6WWE - chains A and B of the 3 polymer chains in the assembly; structure by electron microscopy, 3.90 A resolution.

== Chain A ==
Name: Tubulin alpha-1B chain
Organism: Sus scrofa
Reference sequence: Q2XVP4 (TBA1B_PIG); residues 1-451 here = UniProt positions 1-451
Sequence (451 residues; each row starts with the number of its first residue):
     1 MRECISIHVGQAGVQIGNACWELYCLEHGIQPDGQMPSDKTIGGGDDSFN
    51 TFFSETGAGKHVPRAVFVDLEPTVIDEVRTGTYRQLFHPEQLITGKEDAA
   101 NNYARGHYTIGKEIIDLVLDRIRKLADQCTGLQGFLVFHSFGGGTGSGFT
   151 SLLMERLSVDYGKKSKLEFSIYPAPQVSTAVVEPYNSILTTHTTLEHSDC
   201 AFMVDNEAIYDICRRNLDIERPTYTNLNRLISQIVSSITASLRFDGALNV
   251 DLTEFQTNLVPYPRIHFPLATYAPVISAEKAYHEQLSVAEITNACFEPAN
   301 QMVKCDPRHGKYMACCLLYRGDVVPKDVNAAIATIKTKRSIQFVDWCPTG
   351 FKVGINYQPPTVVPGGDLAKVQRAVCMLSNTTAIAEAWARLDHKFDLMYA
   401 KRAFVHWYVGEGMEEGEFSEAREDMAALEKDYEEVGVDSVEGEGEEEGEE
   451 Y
Disordered / not traced: 442-451
Metal / ion sites: Mg2+: E71, D98 (together with GTP)
Small-molecule neighbours: GTP (guanosine-5'-triphosphate): G10, Q11, A12, Q15, I16, D69, E71, D98, A99, A100, N101, S140, G143, G144, T145, I171, T179, N206, Y224, N228
Swiss-Prot annotation at these positions:
  - motif: M1 to C4 (MREC motif)
  - active site: E254
  - binding site (GTP): G10, Q11, A12, Q15, E71, A99, S140, G143, G144, T145, G146, T179, E183, N206, Y224, N228, L252
  - binding site (Mg(2+)): E71
  - site: Y451 (Involved in polymerization)
  - modified residue: K40 (N6,N6,N6-trimethyllysine), S48 (Phosphoserine), S232 (Phosphoserine), Y282 (3'-nitrotyrosine), R339 (Omega-N-methylarginine), S439 (Phosphoserine), E443 (5-glutamyl polyglutamate), E445 (5-glutamyl polyglutamate), Y451 (3'-nitrotyrosine)
  - cross-link (Glycyl lysine isopeptide (Lys-Gly)): K326 (interchain with G-Cter in ubiquitin), K370 (interchain with G-Cter in ubiquitin)

== Chain B ==
Name: Tubulin beta-2B chain
Organism: Sus scrofa
Reference sequence: A0A287AGU7 (A0A287AGU7_PIG); residues 1-445 here = UniProt positions 1-445
Sequence (445 residues; row label = number of the first residue in the row):
     1 MREIVHIQAGQCGNQIGAKFWEVISDEHGIDPTGSYHGDSDLQLERINVY
    51 YNEATGNKYVPRAILVDLEPGTMDSVRSGPFGQIFRPDNFVFGQSGAGNN
   101 WAKGHYTEGAELVDSVLDVVRKESESCDCLQGFQLTHSLGGGTGSGMGTL
   151 LISKIREEYPDRIMNTFSVMPSPKVSDTVVEPYNATLSVHQLVENTDETY
   201 CIDNEALYDICFRTLKLTTPTYGDLNHLVSATMSGVTTCLRFPGQLNADL
   251 RKLAVNMVPFPRLHFFMPGFAPLTSRGSQQYRALTVPELTQQMFDSKNMM
   301 AACDPRHGRYLTVAAIFRGRMSMKEVDEQMLNVQNKNSSYFVEWIPNNVK
   351 TAVCDIPPRGLKMSATFIGNSTAIQELFKRISEQFTAMFRRKAFLHWYTG
   401 EGMDEMEFTEAESNMNDLVSEYQQYQDATADEQGEFEEEEGEDEA
Disordered / not traced: 432-445
Small-molecule neighbours:
  - GDP (guanosine-5'-diphosphate): G10, Q11, C12, Q15, E69, N99, S138, L139, G140, G141, G142, T143, G144, T178, N204, Y222, N226
  - GTP (guanosine-5'-triphosphate): L246, N247, K252
  - taxol (TA1): E22, V23, D26, E27, L215, L217, D224, H227, L228, A231, S234, F270, P272, L273, T274, R276, Q279, R318, P358, R359, G360, L361

== How chain A and chain B interact ==
Residue-residue contacts (69):
  Q11(A) with G244(B), hydrogen bond (side chain-backbone); Q245(B), hydrogen bond (side chain-backbone); L246(B); N247(B), hydrogen bond (side chain-backbone)
  P72(A) with M1(B), hydrophobic; R2(B); R46(B)
  T73(A) with R2(B), hydrogen bond; C239(B); L240(B); F242(B); P243(B); N247(B)
  V74(A) with N247(B)
  D76(A) with E45(B); R46(B), salt bridge
  E77(A) with P243(B)
  K96(A) with M1(B); R2(B); C129(B)
  E97(A) with R251(B), salt bridge
  D98(A) with D249(B); K252(B)
  A100(A) with R251(B); K252(B)
  N101(A) with K252(B); N256(B), hydrogen bond; K350(B)
  R105(A) with R251(B)
  Q176(A) with L331(B); N347(B), hydrogen bond (backbone-side chain)
  V177(A) with D327(B); L331(B), hydrophobic
  S178(A) with N347(B)
  T179(A) with L246(B); K350(B); T351(B)
  A180(A) with V349(B); K350(B)
  V181(A) with N256(B); V349(B); K350(B)
  V182(A) with N256(B)
  Y210(A) with M323(B); K324(B); D327(B)
  R221(A) with S322(B); E325(B), salt bridge
  P222(A) with S322(B), hydrogen bond (backbone-side chain); M323(B); K324(B)
  T223(A) with M321(B)
  Y224(A) with M323(B), hydrophobic
  K394(A) with P346(B)
  M398(A) with P346(B)
  K401(A) with F260(B); W344(B)
  R402(A) with F260(B)
  A403(A) with W344(B), hydrophobic
  F404(A) with P259(B), hydrophobic; I345(B), hydrophobic
  H406(A) with V258(B); P259(B), hydrogen bond (side chain-backbone); F260(B); P261(B)
  W407(A) with D197(B); A254(B), hydrogen bond (side chain-backbone); V255(B), hydrophobic; V258(B)
Other interface residues (no listed pair), chain A (39 interface residues in all): Q15, E71, G95, C213, E220, L397, V405
Other interface residues (no listed pair), chain B (42 interface residues in all): D128, R162, T312, N348

== Overview ==
39 residues of chain A face 42 of chain B across their interface, with 9 hydrogen bonds and 3 salt bridges.
Polar pairs include D76(A)-R46(B), E97(A)-R251(B) and R221(A)-E325(B). GTP is bound between chain A and chain
B. Chain B binds GDP and taxol.
Here chain A is Tubulin alpha-1B chain and chain B is Tubulin beta-2B chain, both from Sus scrofa. Entry 6WWE
(Apo KIF14[391-772] in complex with a microtubule) was determined by electron microscopy together with 6WWF,
6WWG, 6WWH, 6WWI, 6WWJ, 6WWK and 13 further entries from the same study.
